PDB entry 7XG1 | electron microscopy, 3.30 A resolution | chains A and B of the 8 polymer chains in the assembly

== Chain A ==
Molecule: Csf1
Source organism: Pseudomonas aeruginosa
Amino-acid sequence (253 residues; each row starts with the number of its first residue; numbers below 1 keep their minus sign (His-9 is residue -9)):
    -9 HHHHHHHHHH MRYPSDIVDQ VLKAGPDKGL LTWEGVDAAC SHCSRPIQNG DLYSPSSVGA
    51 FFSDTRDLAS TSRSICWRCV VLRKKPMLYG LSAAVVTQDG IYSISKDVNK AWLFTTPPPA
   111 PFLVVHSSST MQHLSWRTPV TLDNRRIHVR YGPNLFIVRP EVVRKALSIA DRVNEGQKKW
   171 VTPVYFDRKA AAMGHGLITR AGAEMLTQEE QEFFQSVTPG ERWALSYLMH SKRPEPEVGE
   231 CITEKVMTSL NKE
Not modelled in the structure: -9 to 0, 242-243
Metal / ion sites: Zn2+: Cys30, Cys33, Cys69

== Chain B ==
Molecule: Csf3
Source organism: Pseudomonas aeruginosa
Amino-acid sequence (220 residues; row label = number of the first residue in the row):
     1 MVNLKVTIDL SNPMMEPGDL LHLDALLGAL RVSRARAEHG DAINPRDYHY DLPLERYQAP
    61 SGDWVFKASA FKLKRQLPNQ MWMQTGRLSI VEAARHRQSG YLQLRAGKPN PAGGPFKTSI
   121 YHRPIVQAEL TAFCVGDQQG IEALLSECRQ IGGKRGVGFG QVAGFKVEPV AETDCPWSWR
   181 ALPADADPRL VTSEHARCIA AIRGPYWDRT LHVEALAPTP
Not modelled in the structure: 1

== How chain A and chain B interact ==
Pairs across the interface - 38 pairs, chain A then chain B:
  Arg2(A) with Ile199(B); His212(B), hydrogen bond (side chain-backbone); Val213(B)
  His32(A) with Arg209(B), hydrogen bond (backbone-side chain)
  Ser34(A) with Arg209(B), hydrogen bond (side chain-backbone); Thr210(B), hydrogen bond (side chain-backbone)
  Phe51(A) with Ala112(B); Gly113(B)
  Asp57(A) with Arg209(B)
  Ala59(A) with Arg209(B)
  Trp126(A) with Arg209(B), hydrogen bond (backbone-side chain)
  Arg127(A) with Arg209(B)
  Val130(A) with Ile199(B)
  Leu132(A) with Arg197(B); Ile199(B), hydrophobic; Glu214(B)
  Asp133(A) with Ala196(B); Arg197(B), hydrogen bond (backbone-backbone)
  Arg135(A) with Ser193(B), hydrogen bond (side chain-backbone); His195(B), hydrogen bond (side chain-backbone)
  Arg136(A) with Asp19(B), salt bridge; Ala196(B); Cys198(B), hydrogen bond; Pro218(B), hydrogen bond (side chain-backbone); Thr219(B)
  Ile147(A) with Asp19(B); Thr219(B)
  Arg149(A) with Thr219(B)
  Ala180(A) with Met81(B)
  Ala181(A) with His122(B)
  Ala182(A) with Met81(B)
  Gln205(A) with Arg75(B), hydrogen bond (backbone-side chain); Pro78(B); Asn79(B), hydrogen bond (backbone-side chain)
  Ser206(A) with Arg75(B)
  Thr208(A) with Thr219(B)
  Arg212(A) with Glu16(B), salt bridge; Asn79(B)
Other interface residues (no listed pair), chain A (28 interface residues in all): Ala29, Cys33, Met183, His185, Leu187, Pro209
Other interface residues (no listed pair), chain B (27 interface residues in all): Gly18, Asn110, Pro124, Ala217, Pro220

== Summary ==
28 residues of chain A and 27 residues of chain B are in contact, with 12 hydrogen bonds and 2 salt bridges.
Polar pairs include Arg136(A)-Asp19(B), Arg212(A)-Glu16(B) and Arg2(A)-His212(B). Cys30(A), Cys33(A) and
Cys69(A) coordinate Zn2+.
Chain A is Csf1 and chain B is Csf3, both from Pseudomonas aeruginosa; the structure, CryoEM structure of type
IV-A Csf-crRNA binary complex, was determined by electron microscopy (same publication as 7XF1, 7XFZ, 7XG0,
7XG2, 7XG3 and 7XG4).
